7VGS - chains A and D of the 6 polymer chains in the assembly; structure by electron microscopy, 2.80 A resolution.

Chain A:
Molecule: Membrane protein
Source organism: Severe acute respiratory syndrome coronavirus 2
UniProt: P0DTC5 (VME1_SARS2); residue numbers follow UniProt; this construct covers 1-222
Sequence (246 residues; each row starts with the number of its first residue; numbers below 1 keep their minus sign (Met-23 is residue -23)):
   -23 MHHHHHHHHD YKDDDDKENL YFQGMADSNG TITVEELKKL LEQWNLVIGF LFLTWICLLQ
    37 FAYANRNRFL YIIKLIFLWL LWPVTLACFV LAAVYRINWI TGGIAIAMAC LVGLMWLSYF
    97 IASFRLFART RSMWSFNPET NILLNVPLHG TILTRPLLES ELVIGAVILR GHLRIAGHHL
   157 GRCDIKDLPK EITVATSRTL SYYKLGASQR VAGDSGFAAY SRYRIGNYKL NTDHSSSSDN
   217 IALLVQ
Unresolved in the structure: -23 to 8, 205-222
Construct notes: expression tag (-23 to 0)
UniProt features mapped onto this chain:
  - glycosylation: Asn5 (N-linked (GlcNAc...) asparagine)
  - natural variant: Asp3 (D3G: In strain: Omicron/BA.1; D3N: In strain: Omicron/BA.5, Omicron/BQ.1.1), Gln19 (Q19E: In strain: Omicron/BA.1, Omicron/BA.2 and 7 more), Ala63 (A63T: In strain: Omicron/BA.1, Omicron/BA.2 and 7 more), Ile82 (I82T: In strain: Eta/B.1.525 and Delta/B.1.617.2)
  - mutagenesis: Arg42 to Arg44 (Partial loss of N-RNA binding)
Reported in the primary citation:
  - self-association interface (contacts with another copy of this molecule): Val139, Ile140, Ala142, Val143, Leu145, Val187, Phe193, Ala195
  - contacts within the chain: Tyr47-Glu115 (hydrogen bond), Tyr95-Phe112 (hydrogen bond)
  - conformationally variable residues: Glu115

Chain D:
Molecule: YN7717_9 Fab heavy chain
Source organism: Mus musculus
Notes: antibody fragment or engineered binder
Sequence (229 residues; numbered 1 to 229; the number before each row is that of its first residue):
     1 EVQLQQSGPE LVKPGASMKI SCKTSGYSFT GYTMNWVKQS HGKNLEWIGL INPYNGDTSY
    61 NQKFKGKATL TVDKSSSTAY MELLSLTSED SAVYYCEVIN TYWGQGTLVT VSAAKTTPPS
   121 VYPLAPGSAA QTNSMVTLGC LVKGYFPEPV TVTWNSGSLS SGVHTFPAVL QSDLYTLSSS
   181 VTVPSSTWPS ETVTCNVAHP ASSTKVDKKI VPRDCGCKPC ICTVPEVSS
Unresolved in the structure: 214-229
Cystine bridges: Cys22-Cys96, Cys140-Cys195

How chain A and chain D interact:
Contacting residue pairs - 12 pairs, chain A then chain D:
  Pro123(A) - Gly31(D)
  Gly126(A) - Thr30(D)
  Ile128(A) - Tyr54(D)  hydrophobic
  Pro165(A) - Tyr32(D)
  Lys166(A) - Thr33(D)  hydrogen bond
  Lys166(A) - Ile99(D)
  Tyr178(A) - Thr33(D)
  Lys180(A) - Ile99(D)  hydrogen bond (side chain-backbone)
  Lys180(A) - Thr101(D)
  Tyr199(A) - Asn100(D)
  Arg200(A) - Thr33(D)
  Arg200(A) - Asn100(D)  hydrogen bond
Interface residues without a listed pair, chain A (11 interface residues in all): Thr127, Ile168
Interface residues without a listed pair, chain D (11 interface residues in all): Asn35, Leu50, Val98

In short:
The chain A/chain D interface involves 11 residues from each chain; the contacts include 3 hydrogen bonds.
Polar contacts include Lys166(A)-Thr33(D), Lys180(A)-Ile99(D) and Arg200(A)-Asn100(D). UniProt lists 3
mutagenesis sites on chain A. From the paper: conformational variability at Glu115(A); a self-association
interface involving Val139(A), Ile140(A) and Ala142(A) among others.
Chain A is Membrane protein (Severe acute respiratory syndrome coronavirus 2) and chain D is YN7717_9 Fab
heavy chain (Mus musculus); the structure, SARS-CoV-2 M protein dimer (short form) in complex with YN7717_9
Fab, was determined by electron microscopy (same publication as 7VGR).
